PDB entry 8C59 | X-ray diffraction, 1.70 A resolution | chains A and B of the 3 polymer chains in the assembly

== Chain A ==
Protein: Cytosine-specific methyltransferase
From: Malacoplasma penetrans HF-2
UniProt: Q8EVR5 (Q8EVR5_MALP2); residues 1-395 here = UniProt positions 1-395
Chain sequence (395 residues; row label = number of the first residue in the row):
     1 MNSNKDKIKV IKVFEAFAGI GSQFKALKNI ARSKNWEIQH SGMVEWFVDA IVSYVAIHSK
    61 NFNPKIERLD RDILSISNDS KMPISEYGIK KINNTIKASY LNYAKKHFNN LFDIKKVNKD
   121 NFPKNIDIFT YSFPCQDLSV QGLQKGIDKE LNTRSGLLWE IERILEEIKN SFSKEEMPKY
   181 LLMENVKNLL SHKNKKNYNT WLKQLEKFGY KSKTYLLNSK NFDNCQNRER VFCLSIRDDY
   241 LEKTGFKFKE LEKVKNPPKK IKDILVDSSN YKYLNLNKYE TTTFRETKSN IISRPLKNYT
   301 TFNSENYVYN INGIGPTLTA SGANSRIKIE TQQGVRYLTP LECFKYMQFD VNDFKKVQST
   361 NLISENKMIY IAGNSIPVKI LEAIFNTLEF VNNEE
Not modelled in the structure: 1-6, 142-152, 394-395
Construct notes: cloning artifact (68, 71, 295)
Metal / ion sites: Na+: Lys-90, Asn-93 (together with citric acid)
Small-molecule neighbours:
  - carbonate ion (CO3): Phe-302, Ser-304, Asn-324
  - S-adenosylmethionine (SAM): Phe-17, Ala-18, Gly-19, Ile-20, Gly-21, Ser-22, Gln-23, Val-44, Glu-45, Trp-46, Phe-47, Ser-80, Phe-112, Asp-113, Ile-114, Lys-115, Leu-157, Asn-374, Ser-375, Ile-376
Reported in the primary citation:
  - binding site for the 14-nt DNA strand (chain B): Glu-184
  - binding site for the 14-nt DNA strand: Phe-302
  - conformationally variable residues (loop rearrangement): Ser-132 to Leu-157
  - mutagenesis - C135A: abolished catalytic activity
  - mutagenesis - C135A: increased catalytic activity on dhaC

== Chain B ==
Molecule: 14-nt DNA strand
From: synthetic construct
Sequence (14 nucleotides; row label = number of the first residue in the row):
     1 CCACATGCGC TGAA
Modified residues: 5CM (5-methyl-2'-deoxy-cytidine-5'-monophosphate) at position 8

== How chain A and chain B interact ==
Residue-residue contacts (32; chain A residue first):
  Lys-81(A) / DC10(B)  salt bridge to the phosphate
  Ser-132(A) / 5CM_8(B)  hydrogen bond to the base
  Glu-184(A) / 5CM_8(B)  hydrogen bond to the base
  Val-186(A) / 5CM_8(B)  phosphate contact
  Asn-227(A) / DT6(B)  phosphate contact
  Asn-227(A) / DG7(B)  hydrogen bond to the phosphate
  Arg-228(A) / 5CM_8(B)  hydrogen bond to the base
  Arg-230(A) / 5CM_8(B)  salt bridge to the phosphate
  Arg-285(A) / DA5(B)  salt bridge to the phosphate
  Thr-287(A) / DA5(B)  phosphate contact
  Thr-287(A) / DT6(B)  hydrogen bond to the phosphate
  Ser-289(A) / DT6(B)  hydrogen bond to the phosphate
  Ile-291(A) / DT6(B)  phosphate contact
  Phe-302(A) / DG9(B)  base contact
  Asn-303(A) / DT6(B)  base contact
  Ser-304(A) / DG7(B)  hydrogen bond to the base
  Pro-316(A) / DG7(B)  phosphate contact
  Thr-317(A) / DG7(B)  hydrogen bond to the phosphate
  Thr-317(A) / 5CM_8(B)  phosphate contact
  Thr-319(A) / 5CM_8(B)  phosphate contact
  Thr-319(A) / DG9(B)  phosphate contact
  Ala-320(A) / 5CM_8(B)  hydrogen bond to the phosphate
  Ala-320(A) / DG9(B)  hydrogen bond to the phosphate
  Ser-321(A) / DG9(B)  hydrogen bond to the phosphate
  Ser-321(A) / DC10(B)  hydrogen bond to the base
  Gly-322(A) / DG9(B)  base contact
  Gly-322(A) / DC10(B)  base contact
  Ala-323(A) / DG9(B)  hydrogen bond to the base
  Asn-324(A) / DG7(B)  hydrogen bond to the phosphate
  Gly-373(A) / 5CM_8(B)  sugar contact
  Asn-374(A) / 5CM_8(B)  sugar contact
  Ser-375(A) / 5CM_8(B)  base contact
Interface residues without a listed pair, chain A (28 interface residues in all): Asn-185, Lys-288, Arg-326
Interface residues without a listed pair, chain B (7 interface residues in all): DT11

== Overview ==
28 residues of chain A and 7 residues of chain B are in contact; the contacts include 14 hydrogen bonds and 3
salt bridges. Polar pairs include Ser-132(A)/5CM_8(B), Glu-184(A)/5CM_8(B) and Arg-228(A)/5CM_8(B). The paper
reports a binding site for the 14-nt DNA strand (chain B) at Glu-184(A); C135A of chain A abolishes catalytic
activity.
Here chain A is Cytosine-specific methyltransferase (Malacoplasma penetrans HF-2) and chain B is a 14-nt DNA
strand (synthetic construct). Entry 8C59 (CpG specific M.MpeI methyltransferase crystallized in the presence
of 5-bromocytosine (converted to 5mC) and 5-methylcytosine containing ...) was determined by X-ray
diffraction, deposited together with 8C56, 8C57 and 8C58.
